9D4U - chains B and I of the 11 polymer chains in the assembly; structure by electron microscopy, 3.55 A resolution.

Chain B:
Name: Proteasome subunit alpha type-2
Organism: Saccharomyces cerevisiae
UniProt: P23639 (PSA2_YEAST); residues 1-250 here = UniProt positions 1-250
Amino-acid sequence (250 residues; numbered 1 to 250; the number before each row is that of its first residue):
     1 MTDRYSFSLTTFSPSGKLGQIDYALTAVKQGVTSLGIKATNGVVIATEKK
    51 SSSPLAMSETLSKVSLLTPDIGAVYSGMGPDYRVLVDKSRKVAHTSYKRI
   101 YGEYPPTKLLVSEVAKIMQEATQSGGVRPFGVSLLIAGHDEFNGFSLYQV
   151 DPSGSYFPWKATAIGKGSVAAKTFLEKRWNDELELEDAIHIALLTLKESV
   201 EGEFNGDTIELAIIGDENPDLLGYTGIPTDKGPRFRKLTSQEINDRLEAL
Unresolved in the structure: 1-7
Swiss-Prot annotation at these positions:
  - cross-link: Lys108 (Glycyl lysine isopeptide (Lys-Gly) (interchain with G-Cter in ubiquitin))

Chain I:
Name: Proteasome subunit beta type-2
Organism: Saccharomyces cerevisiae
Notes: EC 3.4.25.1
UniProt: P25043 (PSB2_YEAST); residue numbers follow UniProt; this construct covers 1-261
Amino-acid sequence (261 residues; each row starts with the number of its first residue):
     1 MAGLSFDNYQRNNFLAENSHTQPKATSTGTTIVGVKFNNGVVIAADTRST
    51 QGPIVADKNCAKLHRISPKIWCAGAGTAADTEAVTQLIGSNIELHSLYTS
   101 REPRVVSALQMLKQHLFKYQGHIGAYLIVAGVDPTGSHLFSIHAHGSTDV
   151 GYYLSLGSGSLAAMAVLESHWKQDLTKEEAIKLASDAIQAGIWNDLGSGS
   201 NVDVCVMEIGKDAEYLRNYLTPNVREEKQKSYKFPRGTTAVLKESIVNIC
   251 DIQEEQVDITA
Unresolved in the structure: 1-4, 18-21, 48-60, 192-199, 221-239, 248-261
Swiss-Prot annotation at these positions:
  - active site: Thr30 (Nucleophile)

How chain B and chain I interact:
Residue-residue contacts (29; chain B residue first):
  Leu61(B) - Thr99(I)
  Leu61(B) - Ser100(I)
  Leu66(B) - Leu97(I)
  Arg90(B) - Leu94(I)
  Arg90(B) - Leu97(I)  hydrogen bond (side chain-backbone)
  Lys91(B) - Leu94(I)
  His94(B) - Ser90(I)  hydrogen bond
  His94(B) - Glu93(I)
  His94(B) - Leu94(I)
  Arg99(B) - Gln86(I)  hydrogen bond (side chain-backbone)
  Arg99(B) - Leu87(I)
  Arg99(B) - Ser90(I)  hydrogen bond
  Asp220(B) - Asp212(I)
  Leu222(B) - Arg65(I)
  Leu222(B) - Pro68(I)
  Gly223(B) - Pro68(I)
  Gly223(B) - Lys69(I)
  Gly223(B) - Asp212(I)
  Gly223(B) - Ala213(I)  hydrogen bond (backbone-backbone)
  Tyr224(B) - Arg65(I)
  Tyr224(B) - Pro68(I)
  Tyr224(B) - Trp71(I)  hydrophobic
  Tyr224(B) - Ala213(I)
  Thr225(B) - Ala213(I)  hydrogen bond (backbone-backbone)
  Thr225(B) - Glu214(I)
  Thr225(B) - Tyr215(I)  hydrogen bond (backbone-backbone)
  Gly226(B) - Tyr215(I)
  Ile227(B) - Tyr215(I)  hydrophobic
  Asp230(B) - Arg65(I)  salt bridge
Also at the interface, not in a pair above, chain B (16 interface residues in all): Thr60, Asp87
Also at the interface, not in a pair above, chain I (17 interface residues in all): Tyr98

Overview:
Chain B and chain I form an interface of 16 and 17 residues respectively; the contacts include 7 hydrogen
bonds and 1 salt bridge. Among the polar pairs are Asp230(B)-Arg65(I), Arg90(B)-Leu97(I) and
His94(B)-Ser90(I). From UniProt: active-site residue Thr30(I) on chain I.
Here chain B is Proteasome subunit alpha type-2 and chain I is Proteasome subunit beta type-2, both from
Saccharomyces cerevisiae. Entry 9D4U (Core particle assembly intermediate Capless 13S purified from
Saccharomyces cerevisiae) was determined by electron microscopy.
